8HRA - chains C and H of the 10 polymer chains in the assembly; structure by electron microscopy, 3.76 A resolution.

== Chain C (and H) ==
Molecule: Archaeal ATPase
From: Escherichia coli
Notes: chain H of this document is another copy of the same molecule, construct and numbering; everything in this record applies to it too
Reference sequence: A0A8H9B1T2 (A0A8H9B1T2_ECOLX); residues 1-947 here = UniProt positions 1-947
Sequence (947 residues; numbered 1 to 947; the number before each row is that of its first residue):
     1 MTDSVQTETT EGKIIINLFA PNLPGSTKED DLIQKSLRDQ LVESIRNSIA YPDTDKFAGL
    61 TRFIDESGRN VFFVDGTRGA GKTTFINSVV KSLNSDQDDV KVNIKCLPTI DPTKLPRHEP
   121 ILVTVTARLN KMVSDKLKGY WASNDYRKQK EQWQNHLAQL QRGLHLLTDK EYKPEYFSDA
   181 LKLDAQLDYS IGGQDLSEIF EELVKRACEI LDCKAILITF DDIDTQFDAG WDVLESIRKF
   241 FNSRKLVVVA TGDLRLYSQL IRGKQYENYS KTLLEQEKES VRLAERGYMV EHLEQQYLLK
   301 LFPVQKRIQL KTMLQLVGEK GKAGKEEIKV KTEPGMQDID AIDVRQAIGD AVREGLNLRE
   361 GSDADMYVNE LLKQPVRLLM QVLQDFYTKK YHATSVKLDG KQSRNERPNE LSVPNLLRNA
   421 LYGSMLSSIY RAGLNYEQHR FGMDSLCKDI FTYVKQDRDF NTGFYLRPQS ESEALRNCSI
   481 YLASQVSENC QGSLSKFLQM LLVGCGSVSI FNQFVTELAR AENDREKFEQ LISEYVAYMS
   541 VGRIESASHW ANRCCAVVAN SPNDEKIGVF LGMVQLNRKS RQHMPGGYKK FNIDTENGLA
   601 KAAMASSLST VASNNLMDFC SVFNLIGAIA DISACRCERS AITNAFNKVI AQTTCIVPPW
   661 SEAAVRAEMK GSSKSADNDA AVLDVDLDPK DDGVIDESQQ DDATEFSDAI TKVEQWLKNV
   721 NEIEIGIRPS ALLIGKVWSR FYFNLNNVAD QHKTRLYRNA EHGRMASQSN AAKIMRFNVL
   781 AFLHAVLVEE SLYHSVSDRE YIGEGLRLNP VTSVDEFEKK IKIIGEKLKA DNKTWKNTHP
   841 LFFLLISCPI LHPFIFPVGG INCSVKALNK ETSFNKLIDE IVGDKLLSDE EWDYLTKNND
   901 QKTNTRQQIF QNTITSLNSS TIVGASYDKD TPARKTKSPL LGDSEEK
Unresolved in the structure: 1-12, 51-67, 395-411, 675-701, 898-906, 935-947 (chain H: 1-12, 52-68, 96-101, 396-410, 518-523, 664-699, 899-906, 935-947)
Construct notes: conflict Arg636 (Leu in A0A8H9B1T2), Leu940 (Ser in A0A8H9B1T2)

== Chain C / chain H interface ==
Residue-residue contacts - 62 pairs, chain C then chain H:
  Ile104(C) with Ile191(H), hydrophobic
  Thr109(C) with Arg238(H), hydrogen bond (backbone-side chain)
  Lys114(C) with Asp169(H); Lys170(H); Tyr172(H)
  Glu119(C) with Phe177(H)
  Leu122(C) with Phe177(H), hydrophobic
  Val123(C) with Leu181(H), hydrophobic; Gly192(H); Gly193(H)
  Thr126(C) with Leu181(H)
  Ala127(C) with Leu183(H), hydrophobic
  Asn130(C) with Leu183(H)
  Lys131(C) with Leu183(H)
  Gln161(C) with Phe177(H); Ser178(H)
  His165(C) with Pro174(H)
  Asp224(C) with Leu293(H)
  Thr225(C) with Arg238(H); Tyr297(H); Lys300(H), hydrogen bond
  Phe227(C) with Asn268(H); Leu293(H), hydrophobic
  Asp228(C) with Asn268(H)
  Arg255(C) with Glu285(H), salt bridge
  Leu256(C) with Met289(H), hydrophobic
  Gln259(C) with Tyr269(H), hydrogen bond; Glu285(H)
  Arg262(C) with Glu277(H), salt bridge; Arg282(H); Glu285(H), salt bridge
  Gly263(C) with Ser270(H), hydrogen bond (backbone-side chain)
  Tyr266(C) with Thr272(H); Gln276(H); Glu277(H), hydrogen bond
  Glu267(C) with Ser270(H), hydrogen bond; Thr272(H)
  Leu426(C) with Gln305(H)
  Ser427(C) with Leu299(H)
  Tyr430(C) with Leu254(H); Val304(H), hydrophobic; Arg307(H)
  Arg431(C) with His292(H); Gln295(H), hydrogen bond; Gln296(H), hydrogen bond
  Tyr436(C) with Gln309(H)
  Glu526(C) with Arg458(H), salt bridge
  Gln530(C) with Glu471(H)
  Val665(C) with Phe743(H), hydrophobic
  Arg666(C) with Asn809(H)
  Glu668(C) with Tyr793(H)
  Met669(C) with Arg740(H), hydrogen bond (backbone-side chain); Phe743(H), hydrophobic; Arg807(H)
  Lys670(C) with Leu806(H); Arg807(H), hydrogen bond (backbone-backbone); Leu808(H)
  Gly671(C) with Leu806(H)
  Ser673(C) with Glu804(H); Gly805(H), hydrogen bond (side chain-backbone); Leu806(H)
  Lys674(C) with Gly805(H)
Other interface residues (no listed pair), chain C (51 interface residues in all): Ile110, Pro112, Leu115, Pro116, Leu157, Leu164, Thr168, Gln226, Leu274, Arg286, Arg440, Ser533, Ser672
Other interface residues (no listed pair), chain H (53 interface residues in all): Leu166, Glu171, Lys239, Gln265, Leu273, Lys325, Lys736, Ser739, Asn747

== Summary ==
Chain C and chain H form an interface of 51 and 53 residues respectively, with 11 hydrogen bonds and 4 salt
bridges. Polar pairs include Arg255(C)-Glu285(H), Arg262(C)-Glu277(H) and Arg262(C)-Glu285(H).
Both chains are Archaeal ATPase (Escherichia coli). Entry 8HRA (Structure of heptameric RdrA ring in
RNA-loading state) was determined by electron microscopy (same publication as 8HR7, 8HR8, 8HR9, 8HRB and
8HRC).
